Entry 7DY3 (X-ray diffraction, 1.40 A resolution); this record covers chains C and D of the 4 polymer chains in the assembly.

Chain C:
Protein: Hemoglobin subunit alpha
From: Homo sapiens
UniProt: P69905 (HBA_HUMAN); residues 1-141 here correspond to UniProt positions 2-142 (UniProt number = residue number + 1)
Amino-acid sequence (141 residues; each row starts with the number of its first residue):
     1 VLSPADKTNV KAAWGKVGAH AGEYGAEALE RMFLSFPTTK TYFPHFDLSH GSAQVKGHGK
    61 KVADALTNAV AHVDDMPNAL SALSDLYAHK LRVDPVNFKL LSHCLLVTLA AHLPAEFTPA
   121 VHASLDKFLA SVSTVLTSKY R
Construct notes: variant Tyr87 (His88 in P69905)
Metal / ion sites: heme Fe near Tyr87 (its only coordinating residue here)
Ligand contacts: heme (HEM): Met32, Thr39, Tyr42, Phe43, His45, Phe46, His58, Lys61, Val62, Ala65, Leu66, Leu83, Leu86, Tyr87, Leu91, Val93, Asn97, Phe98, Leu101, Leu105, Val132, Leu136
Curated features (UniProtKB/Swiss-Prot):
  - binding site (O2): His58
  - site: Thr8, Asn9 (Microbial infection: Cleavage), Lys11 (Not glycated), Ala13, Trp14 (Microbial infection: Cleavage), Tyr24, Gly25 (Microbial infection: Cleavage), Leu29, Glu30 (Microbial infection: Cleavage), His45, Phe46 (Microbial infection: Cleavage), Asp47, Leu48 (Microbial infection: Cleavage), Ser52, Ala53 (Microbial infection: Cleavage), Val55, Lys56 (Microbial infection: Cleavage), Lys56 (Not glycated), Gly59, Lys60 (Microbial infection: Cleavage), Lys60 (Not glycated), Lys90 (Not glycated), Leu91, Arg92 (Microbial infection: Cleavage), Lys99 (Not glycated), Leu106, Val107 (Microbial infection: Cleavage), Thr108, Leu109 (Microbial infection: Cleavage), Val121, His122 (Microbial infection: Cleavage), Ser133, Thr134 (Microbial infection: Cleavage)
  - modified residue: Ser3 (Phosphoserine), Lys7 (N6-succinyllysine), Thr8 (Phosphothreonine), Lys11 (N6-succinyllysine), Lys16 (N6-acetyllysine), Tyr24 (Phosphotyrosine), Ser35 (Phosphoserine), Lys40 (N6-succinyllysine), Ser49 (Phosphoserine), Ser102 (Phosphoserine), Thr108 (Phosphothreonine), Ser124 (Phosphoserine), Ser131 (Phosphoserine), Thr134 (Phosphothreonine), Thr137 (Phosphothreonine), Ser138 (Phosphoserine)
  - glycosylation (N-linked (Glc) (glycation) lysine): Lys7, Lys16, Lys40, Lys61

Chain D:
Protein: Hemoglobin subunit beta
From: Homo sapiens
UniProt: P68871 (HBB_HUMAN); residues 1-146 here correspond to UniProt positions 2-147 (UniProt number = residue number + 1)
Amino-acid sequence (146 residues; numbered 1 to 146; the number before each row is that of its first residue):
     1 VHLTPEEKSA VTALWGKVNV DEVGGEALGR LLVVYPWTQR FFESFGDLST PDAVMGNPKV
    61 KAHGKKVLGA FSDGLAHLDN LKGTFATLSE LHCDKLHVDP ENFRLLGNVL VCVLAHHFGK
   121 EFTPPVQAAY QKVVAGVANA LAHKYH
Metal / ion sites: heme Fe near His92 (its only coordinating residue here)
Ligand contacts: heme (HEM): Leu31, Thr38, Phe41, Phe42, Ser44, Phe45, His63, Lys66, Val67, Ala70, Phe71, Phe85, Leu88, Leu91, His92, Leu96, Val98, Asn102, Phe103, Leu106, Val137, Leu141
Curated features (UniProtKB/Swiss-Prot):
  - binding site ((2R)-2,3-bisphosphoglycerate): Val1, His2, Lys82, His143
  - binding site (heme b): His63, His92
  - site: Glu7, Lys8 (Microbial infection: Cleavage), Gly25, Glu26 (Microbial infection: Cleavage), Gly29, Arg30 (Microbial infection: Cleavage), Tyr35, Pro36 (Microbial infection: Cleavage), Trp37, Thr38 (Microbial infection: Cleavage), Phe45, Gly46 (Microbial infection: Cleavage), Asp52, Ala53 (Microbial infection: Cleavage), Gly56, Asn57 (Microbial infection: Cleavage), Lys59 (Not glycated), Phe71, Ser72 (Microbial infection: Cleavage), Gly74, Leu75 (Microbial infection: Cleavage), Lys82 (Not glycated), Thr84, Phe85 (Microbial infection: Cleavage), His92, Cys93 (Microbial infection: Cleavage), Lys95 (Not glycated), Arg104, Leu105 (Microbial infection: Cleavage), Leu110, Val111 (Microbial infection: Cleavage), Gly119, Lys120 (Microbial infection: Cleavage), Phe122, Thr123 (Microbial infection: Cleavage), Ala128, Ala129 (Microbial infection: Cleavage) and 2 more in UniProt
  - modified residue: Val1 (N-acetylvaline), Ser9 (Phosphoserine), Thr12 (Phosphothreonine), Ser44 (Phosphoserine), Thr50 (Phosphothreonine), Lys59 (N6-acetyllysine), Lys82 (N6-acetyllysine), Thr87 (Phosphothreonine), Cys93 (S-nitrosocysteine), Lys144 (N6-acetyllysine)
  - glycosylation: Val1 (N-linked (Glc) (glycation) valine), Lys8 (N-linked (Glc) (glycation) lysine), Lys17 (N-linked (Glc) (glycation) lysine), Lys66 (N-linked (Glc) (glycation) lysine), Lys120 (N-linked (Glc) (glycation) lysine), Lys144 (N-linked (Glc) (glycation) lysine)

Interface between chain C and chain D:
Residue-residue contacts (38):
  Glu30(C) - Pro124(D)
  Arg31(C) - Phe122(D)  hydrogen bond (side chain-backbone)
  Arg31(C) - Thr123(D)
  Arg31(C) - Pro124(D)
  Arg31(C) - Gln127(D)  hydrogen bond
  Leu34(C) - Pro124(D)  hydrophobic
  Leu34(C) - Pro125(D)
  Leu34(C) - Ala128(D)
  Ser35(C) - Gln127(D)
  Ser35(C) - Ala128(D)
  Ser35(C) - Gln131(D)
  Phe36(C) - Gln131(D)
  His103(C) - Asn108(D)
  His103(C) - Val111(D)
  His103(C) - Gln127(D)
  His103(C) - Gln131(D)  hydrogen bond
  Cys104(C) - Gln127(D)
  Val107(C) - Val111(D)  hydrophobic
  Val107(C) - Ala115(D)
  Val107(C) - Gln127(D)
  Ala110(C) - Cys112(D)
  Ala110(C) - Ala115(D)
  Ala110(C) - His116(D)
  Ala111(C) - Ala115(D)
  Ala111(C) - Gly119(D)
  Ala111(C) - Lys120(D)
  Pro114(C) - His116(D)  hydrogen bond (backbone-side chain)
  Phe117(C) - Arg30(D)  hydrogen bond (backbone-side chain)
  Phe117(C) - His116(D)
  Thr118(C) - Arg30(D)  hydrogen bond (backbone-side chain)
  Pro119(C) - Arg30(D)
  Pro119(C) - Val33(D)
  Pro119(C) - Met55(D)  hydrophobic
  His122(C) - Arg30(D)  hydrogen bond
  His122(C) - Val34(D)
  Ala123(C) - Val34(D)
  Asp126(C) - Val34(D)
  Asp126(C) - Tyr35(D)
Other interface residues (no listed pair), chain C (19 interface residues in all): Leu106, Ala120
Other interface residues (no listed pair), chain D (20 interface residues in all): Pro51

Overview:
19 residues of chain C face 20 of chain D across their interface, with 7 hydrogen bonds. Among the polar pairs
are Arg31(C)-Phe122(D), Arg31(C)-Gln127(D) and His103(C)-Gln131(D). Ligands of chain C: heme. Chain D binds
heme.
Here chain C is Hemoglobin subunit alpha and chain D is Hemoglobin subunit beta, both from Homo sapiens. Entry
7DY3 (High resolution crystal structure of hemoglobin M Iwate) was determined by X-ray diffraction.
